Entry 8S6A (X-ray diffraction, 1.36 A resolution); this record covers chains A and P.

== Chain A ==
Molecule: Segment polarity protein dishevelled homolog DVL-3
From: Homo sapiens
UniProt: Q92997 (DVL3_HUMAN); numbering as in UniProt (aligned over 245-351)
Sequence (111 residues; each row starts with the number of its first residue):
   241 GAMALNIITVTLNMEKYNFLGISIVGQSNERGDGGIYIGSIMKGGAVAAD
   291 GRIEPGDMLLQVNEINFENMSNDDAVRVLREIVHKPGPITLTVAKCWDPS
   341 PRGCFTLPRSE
Not modelled in the structure: 241, 351
Differences from the reference sequence: expression tag (241-244)
Disulfide bonds: Cys336-Cys344
UniProt features mapped onto this chain:
  - modified residue: Arg271 (Asymmetric dimethylarginine), Arg342 (Omega-N-methylarginine), Thr346 (Phosphothreonine)
  - mutagenesis: Arg271 (R271K: Localizes to plasma membranes), Arg342 (R342K: No effect on subcellular location)

== Chain P ==
Molecule: C8 peptide
Sequence (8 residues; each row starts with the number of its first residue):
     1 SEFFVDVM

== Interface between chain A and chain P ==
Pairs across the interface - 21 pairs, chain A then chain P:
  Phe259(A) with Asp6(P)
  Leu260(A) with Asp6(P), hydrogen bond (backbone-side chain)
  Gly261(A) with Asp6(P), hydrogen bond (backbone-side chain)
  Ile262(A) with Phe4(P); Val5(P), hydrogen bond (backbone-backbone); Asp6(P)
  Ser263(A) with Glu2(P), hydrogen bond; Phe3(P); Phe4(P)
  Ile264(A) with Glu2(P); Phe3(P), hydrogen bond (backbone-backbone)
  Val265(A) with Ser1(P); Glu2(P)
  Ser280(A) with Glu2(P), hydrogen bond
  Met282(A) with Phe4(P), hydrophobic
  Val316(A) with Phe3(P), hydrophobic
  Leu319(A) with Val5(P), hydrophobic
  Arg320(A) with Phe4(P), hydrogen bond (side chain-backbone); Val5(P), hydrogen bond (side chain-backbone); Val7(P)
  Val323(A) with Asp6(P)
Other interface residues (no listed pair), chain A (14 interface residues in all): Gly279

== Summary ==
The interface between chain A and chain P involves 14 residues on one side and 7 on the other, with 8 hydrogen
bonds. Polar contacts include Leu260(A)-Asp6(P), Gly261(A)-Asp6(P) and Ser263(A)-Glu2(P). UniProt lists 2
mutagenesis sites on chain A.
Here chain A is Segment polarity protein dishevelled homolog DVL-3 (Homo sapiens) and chain P is C8 peptide.
Entry 8S6A (X-ray structure of Dishevelled 3 PDZ domain in a complex with a class III peptide ligand) was
determined by X-ray diffraction.
